1W75 - chains A and B; structure by X-ray diffraction, 2.40 A resolution.

# Chain A (and B)
Protein: Acetylcholinesterase
Source organism: Torpedo californica
Notes: EC 3.1.1.7; chain B of this document is another copy of the same molecule, construct and numbering; everything in this record applies to it too
UniProtKB: P04058 (ACES_TORCA); residues 1-543 here correspond to UniProt positions 22-564 (UniProt number = residue number + 21)
Sequence (543 residues; numbered 1 to 543; the number before each row is that of its first residue):
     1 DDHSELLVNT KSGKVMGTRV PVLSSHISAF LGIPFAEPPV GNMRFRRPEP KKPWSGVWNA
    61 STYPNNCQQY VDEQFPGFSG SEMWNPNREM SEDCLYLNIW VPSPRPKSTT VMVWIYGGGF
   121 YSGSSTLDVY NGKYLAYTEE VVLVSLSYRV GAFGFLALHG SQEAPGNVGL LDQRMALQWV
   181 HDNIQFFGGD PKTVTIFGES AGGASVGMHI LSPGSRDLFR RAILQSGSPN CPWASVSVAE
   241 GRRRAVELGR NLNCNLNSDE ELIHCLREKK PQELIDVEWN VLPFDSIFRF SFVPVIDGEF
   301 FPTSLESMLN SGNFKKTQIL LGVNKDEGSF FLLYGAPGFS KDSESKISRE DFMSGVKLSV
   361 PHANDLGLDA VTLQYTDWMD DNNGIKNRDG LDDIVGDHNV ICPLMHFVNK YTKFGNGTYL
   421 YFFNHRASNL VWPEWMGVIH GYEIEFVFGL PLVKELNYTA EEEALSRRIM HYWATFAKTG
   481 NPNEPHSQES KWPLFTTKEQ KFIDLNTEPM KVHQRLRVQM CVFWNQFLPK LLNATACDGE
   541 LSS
Unresolved in the structure: 1-3, 486-489, 536-543 (chain B: 1-3, 536-543)
Disulfide bonds: Cys-67/Cys-94, Cys-254/Cys-265, Cys-402/Cys-521
Glycans and other covalent adducts: N-acetylglucosamine (NAG) linked to Asn-59, Asn-416
Curated features (UniProtKB/Swiss-Prot):
  - active site: Ser-200 (Acyl-ester intermediate), Glu-327 (Charge relay system), His-440 (Charge relay system)
  - lipidation: Ser-543 (GPI-anchor amidated serine)
  - glycosylation (N-linked (GlcNAc...) asparagine): Asn-59, Asn-416, Asn-457, Asn-533

# How chain A and chain B interact
Contacting residue pairs - 32 pairs, chain A then chain B:
  Leu-366(A) / Phe-527(B)
  Leu-366(A) / Lys-530(B)
  Leu-366(A) / Leu-531(B)  hydrophobic
  Asp-369(A) / Lys-530(B)  salt bridge
  Ala-370(A) / Phe-527(B)  hydrophobic
  Leu-373(A) / Gln-519(B)
  Leu-373(A) / Val-522(B)  hydrophobic
  Leu-373(A) / Phe-527(B)  hydrophobic
  Thr-376(A) / Gln-519(B)  hydrogen bond (backbone-side chain)
  Asp-377(A) / Gln-519(B)
  Trp-378(A) / Arg-515(B)
  Trp-378(A) / Val-518(B)
  Trp-378(A) / Gln-519(B)  hydrogen bond (backbone-side chain)
  Trp-378(A) / Val-522(B)
  Met-379(A) / Gln-514(B)
  Met-379(A) / Val-518(B)  hydrophobic
  Gln-514(A) / Met-379(B)
  Arg-515(A) / Trp-378(B)
  Val-518(A) / Trp-378(B)
  Val-518(A) / Met-379(B)  hydrophobic
  Gln-519(A) / Leu-373(B)
  Gln-519(A) / Thr-376(B)  hydrogen bond (side chain-backbone)
  Gln-519(A) / Asp-377(B)
  Gln-519(A) / Trp-378(B)  hydrogen bond (side chain-backbone)
  Val-522(A) / Leu-373(B)  hydrophobic
  Phe-523(A) / Leu-373(B)  hydrophobic
  Phe-527(A) / Leu-366(B)
  Phe-527(A) / Asp-369(B)
  Phe-527(A) / Ala-370(B)
  Lys-530(A) / Asp-369(B)  salt bridge
  Leu-531(A) / Leu-366(B)  hydrophobic
  Thr-535(A) / Ala-534(B)
Also at the interface, not in a pair above, chain A (21 interface residues in all): Asp-365, Gln-374, Ala-534
Also at the interface, not in a pair above, chain B (21 interface residues in all): Asp-365, Gln-374, Phe-523, Thr-535

# Overview
The chain A/chain B interface involves 21 residues from each chain; the contacts include 4 hydrogen bonds and
2 salt bridges. Polar pairs include Asp-369(A)/Lys-530(B), Thr-376(A)/Gln-519(B) and Trp-378(A)/Gln-519(B).
Covalently linked N-acetylglucosamine: at Asn-59(A) and Asn-416(A). From UniProt: 3 active-site residues on
chain A.
Both chains are Acetylcholinesterase (Torpedo californica). Entry 1W75 (Native Orthorhombic form of Torpedo
californica acetylcholinesterase (AChE)) was determined by X-ray diffraction (same publication as 1W4L, 1W6R
and 1W76).
